2NZD - chains J and E of the 10 polymer chains in the assembly; structure by X-ray diffraction, 2.65 A resolution.

[Chain J]
Molecule: 145-nt DNA strand
Sequence (145 nucleotides; row label = number of the first residue in the row; numbers below 1 keep their minus sign (DA-72 is residue -72)):
   -72 ATCAATATCCACCTGCAGATACTACCAAAAGTGTATTTGGAAACTGCTCC
   -22 ATCAAAAGGCATGTTCAGCTGATTCAGCTGAACATGCCTTTTGATGGAGC
    28 AGTTTCCAAATACACTTTTGGTAGTATCTGCAGGTGGATATTGAT
Ion coordination: Mn2+ site 1: DG-34, DG-33; Mn2+ site 2 near DG4 (its only coordinating residue here); Mn2+ site 3 near DG26 (its only coordinating residue here); Mn2+ site 4 near DG47 (its only coordinating residue here); Mn2+ site 5 near DG60 (its only coordinating residue here)

[Chain E]
Name: Histone H3
Organism: Xenopus laevis
Chain sequence (135 residues; row label = number of the first residue in the row):
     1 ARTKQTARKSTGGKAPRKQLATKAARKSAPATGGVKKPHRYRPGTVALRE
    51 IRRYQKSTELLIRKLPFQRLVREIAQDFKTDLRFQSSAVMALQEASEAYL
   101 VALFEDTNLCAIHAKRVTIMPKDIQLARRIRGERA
Not modelled in the structure: 1-37, 135
Sequence notes: variant Ala102 (Gly103 in 288992), Ala111 (Gly112 in 288992)
Ion coordination: Mn2+: Asp77 (shared with 1 residue of chain D)

[Interface between chain J and chain E]
Residue-residue contacts (22; chain J residue first):
  DC-23(J) - Arg83(E)  phosphate contact
  DC-23(J) - Phe84(E)  sugar contact
  DC-23(J) - Gln85(E)  phosphate contact
  DC-23(J) - Ser86(E)  hydrogen bond to the phosphate
  DA-22(J) - Arg72(E)  salt bridge to the phosphate
  DA-22(J) - Arg83(E)  phosphate contact
  DA-22(J) - Phe84(E)  hydrogen bond to the phosphate
  DC-13(J) - Arg63(E)  salt bridge to the phosphate
  DA-6(J) - Pro43(E)  phosphate contact
  DG-5(J) - Arg42(E)  salt bridge to the phosphate
  DG-5(J) - Pro43(E)  sugar contact
  DC-4(J) - Thr118(E)  hydrogen bond to the phosphate
  DT-3(J) - Arg116(E)  phosphate contact
  DT-3(J) - Val117(E)  hydrogen bond to the phosphate
  DT-3(J) - Thr118(E)  hydrogen bond to the phosphate
  DG-2(J) - Arg116(E)  phosphate contact
  DG-2(J) - Met120(E)  phosphate contact
  DT69(J) - Tyr41(E)  phosphate contact
  DG70(J) - Arg40(E)  sugar contact
  DG70(J) - Tyr41(E)  phosphate contact
  DG70(J) - Arg42(E)  salt bridge to the phosphate
  DG70(J) - Thr45(E)  hydrogen bond to the phosphate
Interface residues without a listed pair, chain J (12 interface residues in all): DG-14, DA71
Interface residues without a listed pair, chain E (17 interface residues in all): His39, Lys115

[Summary]
Chain J and chain E form an interface of 12 and 17 residues respectively, with 6 hydrogen bonds and 4 salt
bridges. Among the polar pairs are DC-23(J)-Ser86(E), DA-22(J)-Phe84(E) and DC-4(J)-Thr118(E). DG-34(J) and
DG-33(J) coordinate Mn2+ site 1.
Here chain J is a 145-nt DNA strand and chain E is Histone H3 (Xenopus laevis). Entry 2NZD (Nucleosome core
particle containing 145 bp of DNA) was determined by X-ray diffraction.
